Entry 7QX8 (X-ray diffraction, 2.74 A resolution); this record covers chains A and B of the 4 polymer chains in the assembly.

== Chain A (and B) ==
Molecule: Serine hydroxymethyltransferase 7
Source organism: Arabidopsis thaliana
Notes: EC 2.1.2.1; chain B of this document is another copy of the same molecule, construct and numbering; everything in this record applies to it too
UniProtKB: Q84WV0 (GLYC7_ARATH); numbering as in UniProt (aligned over 123-598)
Chain sequence (479 residues; row label = number of the first residue in the row):
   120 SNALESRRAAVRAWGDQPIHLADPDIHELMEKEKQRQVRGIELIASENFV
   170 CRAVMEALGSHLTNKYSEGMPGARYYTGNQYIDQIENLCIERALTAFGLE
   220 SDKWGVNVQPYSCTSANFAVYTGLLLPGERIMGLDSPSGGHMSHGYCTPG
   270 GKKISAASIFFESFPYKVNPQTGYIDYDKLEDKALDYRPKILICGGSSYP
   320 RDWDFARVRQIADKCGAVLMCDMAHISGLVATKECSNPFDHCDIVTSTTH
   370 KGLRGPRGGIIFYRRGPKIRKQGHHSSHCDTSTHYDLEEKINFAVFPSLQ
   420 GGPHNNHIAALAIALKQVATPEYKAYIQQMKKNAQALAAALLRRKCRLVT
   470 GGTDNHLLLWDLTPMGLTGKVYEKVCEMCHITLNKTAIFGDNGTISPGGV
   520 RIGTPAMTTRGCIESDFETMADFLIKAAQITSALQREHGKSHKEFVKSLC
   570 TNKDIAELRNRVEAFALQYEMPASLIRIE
Unresolved in the structure: 120-121, 257-270, 388-401, 510-511, 595-598 (chain B: 120-122, 257-269, 388-399, 509-511, 594-598)
Sequence notes: expression tag (120-122)
UniProt features mapped onto this chain:
  - modified residue: Lys-370 (N6-(pyridoxal phosphate)lysine)
From the paper describing this entry:
  - conformationally variable residues (helix shift): Phe-564

== Chain A / chain B interface ==
Residue-residue contacts (197):
  Arg-126(A) with Gly-530(B), hydrogen bond (side chain-backbone); Ile-532(B)
  Arg-127(A) with Gln-587(B); Glu-589(B)
  Val-130(A) with Thr-528(B); Gly-530(B); Glu-589(B)
  Arg-131(A) with Glu-589(B), salt bridge
  Trp-133(A) with Phe-168(B); Cys-170(B); Arg-373(B); Gln-436(B); Thr-528(B); Pro-591(B), hydrophobic
  Gly-134(A) with Cys-170(B); Arg-171(B), hydrogen bond (backbone-backbone); Ala-592(B), hydrogen bond (backbone-backbone)
  Asp-135(A) with Arg-171(B), hydrogen bond (backbone-side chain); Ala-592(B), hydrogen bond (side chain-backbone)
  Gln-136(A) with Arg-171(B); Ala-172(B)
  Pro-137(A) with Arg-171(B); Glu-175(B)
  Ile-138(A) with Ala-172(B); Glu-175(B), hydrogen bond (backbone-side chain); Ile-432(B), hydrophobic
  Ala-141(A) with Ala-172(B), hydrophobic; Lys-435(B)
  Asp-142(A) with Arg-211(B), salt bridge; Ile-432(B); Lys-435(B)
  Asp-144(A) with Arg-211(B)
  Ile-145(A) with Leu-207(B), hydrophobic; Arg-211(B); Ala-431(B), hydrophobic
  Leu-148(A) with Gln-203(B); Ile-204(B), hydrophobic
  Met-149(A) with Ser-179(B); His-180(B), hydrogen bond (backbone-side chain)
  Lys-151(A) with Tyr-200(B)
  Glu-152(A) with Lys-184(B); Gly-197(B); Tyr-200(B); Ile-201(B)
  Lys-153(A) with His-180(B)
  Arg-155(A) with Lys-184(B); Gly-197(B), hydrogen bond (side chain-backbone); Tyr-200(B)
  Gln-156(A) with His-180(B), hydrogen bond (side chain-backbone); Asn-183(B), hydrogen bond
  Ile-163(A) with Tyr-195(B), hydrophobic
  Ser-165(A) with Tyr-195(B), hydrogen bond
  Glu-166(A) with Asn-183(B); Lys-184(B), salt bridge; Tyr-185(B), hydrogen bond (side chain-backbone)
  Asn-167(A) with Asn-183(B)
  Phe-168(A) with Trp-133(B); Asn-183(B)
  Val-169(A) with Thr-182(B); Asn-183(B), hydrogen bond (backbone-side chain)
  Cys-170(A) with Trp-133(B), hydrophobic; Gly-134(B)
  Arg-171(A) with Gly-134(B), hydrogen bond (backbone-backbone); Asp-135(B); Gln-136(B); Pro-137(B)
  Ala-172(A) with Gln-136(B); Ile-138(B), hydrophobic; Ala-141(B), hydrophobic
  Met-174(A) with Gly-178(B); Ser-179(B); His-180(B)
  Glu-175(A) with Pro-137(B); Ile-138(B), hydrogen bond (side chain-backbone)
  Leu-177(A) with Leu-177(B)
  Gly-178(A) with Met-174(B); Gly-178(B)
  Ser-179(A) with Met-149(B); Met-174(B)
  His-180(A) with Met-149(B), hydrogen bond (side chain-backbone); Lys-153(B); Gln-156(B), hydrogen bond (backbone-side chain); Met-174(B)
  Leu-181(A) with Met-149(B), hydrophobic
  Thr-182(A) with Val-169(B); Arg-376(B), hydrogen bond (backbone-side chain)
  Asn-183(A) with Gln-156(B), hydrogen bond; Glu-166(B); Asn-167(B); Phe-168(B); Val-169(B), hydrogen bond (side chain-backbone); Arg-376(B), hydrogen bond (backbone-side chain); Met-590(B)
  Lys-184(A) with Glu-152(B); Arg-155(B); Ile-163(B); Glu-166(B), salt bridge; Arg-376(B)
  Tyr-185(A) with Glu-166(B), hydrogen bond (backbone-side chain); Arg-376(B)
  Tyr-194(A) with Glu-492(B)
  Tyr-195(A) with Ser-165(B); Asn-503(B); Arg-520(B), hydrogen bond
  Thr-196(A) with Glu-492(B); Glu-496(B); Thr-501(B); Leu-502(B), hydrogen bond (side chain-backbone)
  Gly-197(A) with Glu-152(B); Arg-155(B), hydrogen bond (backbone-side chain); Glu-496(B), hydrogen bond (backbone-side chain)
  Tyr-200(A) with Lys-151(B); Glu-152(B); Arg-155(B)
  Ile-201(A) with Glu-152(B)
  Gln-203(A) with Leu-148(B)
  Ile-204(A) with Leu-148(B), hydrophobic
  Leu-207(A) with Ile-145(B), hydrophobic
  Arg-211(A) with Asp-142(B), salt bridge; Asp-144(B); Ile-145(B)
  Tyr-230(A) with Tyr-230(B), hydrophobic; Ser-231(B); Ser-234(B); His-423(B), hydrogen bond (backbone-side chain)
  Ser-231(A) with Tyr-230(B)
  Thr-233(A) with Leu-418(B); Gln-419(B); Gly-420(B)
  Ser-234(A) with Tyr-230(B)
  Phe-237(A) with Phe-279(B), hydrophobic
  Thr-241(A) with Phe-279(B)
  Pro-246(A) with Ile-278(B), hydrophobic; Phe-279(B), hydrophobic
  Ile-273(A) with Pro-416(B), hydrophobic; Ser-417(B), hydrogen bond (backbone-side chain)
  Ser-274(A) with Ser-417(B)
  Ala-275(A) with Ser-417(B), hydrogen bond (backbone-backbone); Leu-418(B), hydrophobic
  Ile-278(A) with Pro-246(B)
  Phe-279(A) with Phe-237(B), hydrophobic; Thr-241(B); Phe-279(B), hydrophobic; Phe-280(B), hydrophobic
  Phe-280(A) with Phe-279(B), hydrophobic
  His-369(A) with Tyr-185(B)
  Arg-373(A) with Trp-133(B)
  Arg-376(A) with Thr-182(B), hydrogen bond (side chain-backbone); Asn-183(B); Lys-184(B); Tyr-185(B); His-423(B)
  Pro-416(A) with Ile-273(B), hydrophobic
  Ser-417(A) with Ile-273(B), hydrogen bond (side chain-backbone); Ser-274(B); Ala-275(B), hydrogen bond (backbone-backbone); Ile-278(B)
  Leu-418(A) with Thr-233(B); Ala-275(B), hydrophobic
  Gln-419(A) with Thr-233(B)
  Gly-420(A) with Thr-233(B)
  His-423(A) with Tyr-230(B); Arg-376(B), hydrogen bond (side chain-backbone)
  His-426(A) with His-426(B), hydrogen bond
  Ala-431(A) with Ile-145(B), hydrophobic
  Ile-432(A) with Ile-138(B), hydrophobic; Asp-142(B)
  Lys-435(A) with Ala-141(B); Asp-142(B)
  Gln-436(A) with Trp-133(B), hydrogen bond
  Glu-492(A) with Tyr-194(B); Thr-196(B)
  Lys-493(A) with Thr-196(B)
  Glu-496(A) with Thr-196(B); Gly-197(B), hydrogen bond (side chain-backbone)
  Thr-501(A) with Thr-196(B); Gly-197(B)
  Leu-502(A) with Thr-196(B), hydrogen bond (backbone-side chain)
  Asn-503(A) with Tyr-195(B)
  Arg-520(A) with Tyr-195(B), hydrogen bond
  Thr-528(A) with Val-130(B); Trp-133(B)
  Arg-529(A) with Val-130(B)
  Gly-530(A) with Arg-126(B), hydrogen bond (backbone-side chain); Val-130(B)
  Ile-532(A) with Arg-126(B)
  Asp-535(A) with Arg-126(B), salt bridge
  Leu-586(A) with Arg-127(B), hydrogen bond (backbone-side chain)
  Gln-587(A) with Arg-127(B)
  Glu-589(A) with Arg-127(B), salt bridge; Val-130(B); Arg-131(B), salt bridge
  Pro-591(A) with Trp-133(B), hydrophobic; Gly-134(B)
  Ala-592(A) with Gly-134(B), hydrogen bond (backbone-backbone); Asp-135(B), hydrogen bond (backbone-side chain)
  Ser-593(A) with Asp-135(B), hydrogen bond (backbone-side chain)
Interface residues without a listed pair, chain A (110 interface residues in all): Pro-143, Glu-150, Glu-161, Ala-176, Asn-198, Lys-272, Lys-370, Phe-412, Pro-422, Asn-425, Lys-504, Tyr-588, Met-590, Leu-594
Interface residues without a listed pair, chain B (103 interface residues in all): Glu-161, Ala-176, Leu-181, Asn-198, Gln-199, Gly-270, Lys-272, His-369, Phe-412, Pro-422, Lys-504, Arg-529, Ser-593

== In short ==
110 residues of chain A face 103 of chain B across their interface; the contacts include 43 hydrogen bonds and
8 salt bridges. Polar contacts include Arg-131(A)/Glu-589(B), Asp-142(A)/Arg-211(B) and Glu-166(A)/Lys-184(B).
The paper reports conformational variability at Phe-564(A).
Both chains are Serine hydroxymethyltransferase 7 (Arabidopsis thaliana). Entry 7QX8 (Crystal structure of
serine hydroxymethyltransferase, isoform 7 from Arabidopsis thaliana (SHM7)) was determined by X-ray
diffraction together with 7PZZ, 7Q00 and 7QPE from the same study.
